5YUV - chains F and H of the 3 polymer chains in the assembly; structure by X-ray diffraction, 2.06 A resolution.

== Chain F ==
Molecule: DNA polymerase IV
From: Escherichia coli K-12
Notes: EC 2.7.7.7
UniProt: Q47155 (DPO4_ECOLI); residues 2-351 here = UniProt positions 2-351
Sequence (352 residues; row label = number of the first residue in the row; numbering starts at 0):
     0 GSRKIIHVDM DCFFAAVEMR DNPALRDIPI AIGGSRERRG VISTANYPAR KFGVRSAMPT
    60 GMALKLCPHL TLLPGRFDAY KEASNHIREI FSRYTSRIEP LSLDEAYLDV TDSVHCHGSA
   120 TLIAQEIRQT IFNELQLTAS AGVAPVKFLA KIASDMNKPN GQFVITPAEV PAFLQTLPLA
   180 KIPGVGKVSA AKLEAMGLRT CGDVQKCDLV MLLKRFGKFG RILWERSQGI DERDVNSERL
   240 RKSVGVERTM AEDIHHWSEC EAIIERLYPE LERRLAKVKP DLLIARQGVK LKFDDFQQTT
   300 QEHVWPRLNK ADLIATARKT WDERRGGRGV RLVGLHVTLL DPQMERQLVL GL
Not modelled in the structure: 342-351
Construct notes: expression tag (0-1)
Swiss-Prot annotation at these positions:
  - active site: Glu104
  - binding site (Mg(2+)): Asp8, Asp103
  - site: Phe13 (Substrate discrimination)
  - natural variant: Glu36 to Arg38 (sequence variant, change not given here; In strain: ECOR 45B1), Gln124 (Q124K: In strain: ECOR 35D), Asn132 (N132S: In strain: ECOR 34B1 and ECOR 37UG), Gln135 (Q135H: In strain: ECOR 70B1), Pro170 (P170S: In strain: ECOR 37UG), Ala171 (A171T: In strain: ECOR 45B1, ECOR 46D and 2 more), Leu176 (L176F: In strain: ECOR 37UG), Gly201 (G201S: In strain: ECOR 59B2), Met210 (M210I: In strain: ECOR 37UG, ECOR 45B1 and 4 more; M210T: In strain: ECOR 35D, ECOR 46D and 6 more), Arg225 (R225C: In strain: ECOR 59B2 and ECOR 60B2), Ala310 (A310S: In strain: ECOR 57B2, ECOR 59B2 and 2 more), Asp321 (D321N: In strain: ECOR 35D)
  - mutagenesis: Asp8 (D8A/H: Loss of function), Arg49 (R49A/F: Loss of function), Asp103 (D103A/N: Loss of function), Glu104 (E104A: Loss of function)
Metal / ion sites: Mg2+ site 1: Asp8, Met9, Asp103 (together with dTTP); Mg2+ site 2: Asp103, Glu104 (together with dTTP) (shared with DC873(H) of chain H)
Residues lining bound ligands: dTTP: Asp8, Met9, Asp10, Cys11, Phe12, Phe13, Ser42, Thr43, Arg49, Ser55, Ala56, Asp103, Glu104, Lys157
What the authors report for this chain:
  - mutagenesis - R49A: abolished catalytic activity

== Chain H ==
Molecule: DTN2
Sequence (19 nucleotides; each row starts with the number of its first residue):
   856 TCTAGGGTCC TAGGACCCT
Not modelled in the structure: 856-857, 874
Glycans and other covalent adducts: dTTP (TTP) linked to DC873
Metal / ion sites: Mg2+: DC873 (together with dTTP) (shared with Asp103(F), Glu104(F) of chain F)

== Chain F / chain H interface ==
Residue-residue contacts (28):
  Ser101(F) - DC873(H)  hydrogen bond to the phosphate
  Asp103(F) - DC873(H)  phosphate contact
  Glu104(F) - DC873(H)  phosphate contact
  Lys150(F) - DC872(H)  phosphate contact
  Lys150(F) - DC873(H)  salt bridge to the phosphate
  Ile181(F) - DC872(H)  phosphate contact
  Pro182(F) - DC872(H)  phosphate contact
  Gly183(F) - DC871(H)  sugar contact
  Gly183(F) - DC872(H)  hydrogen bond to the phosphate
  Val184(F) - DC872(H)  phosphate contact
  Gly185(F) - DC871(H)  hydrogen bond to the phosphate
  Gly185(F) - DC872(H)  phosphate contact
  Lys186(F) - DC871(H)  hydrogen bond to the phosphate
  Val187(F) - DA870(H)  phosphate contact
  Val187(F) - DC871(H)  hydrogen bond to the phosphate
  Ser188(F) - DA870(H)  phosphate contact
  Ser188(F) - DC871(H)  hydrogen bond to the phosphate
  Arg285(F) - DC865(H)  sugar contact
  Arg285(F) - DT866(H)  salt bridge to the phosphate
  Thr298(F) - DG868(H)  hydrogen bond to the phosphate
  Thr299(F) - DA867(H)  sugar contact
  Thr299(F) - DG868(H)  hydrogen bond to the phosphate
  Gln300(F) - DA867(H)  phosphate contact
  Glu301(F) - DT866(H)  sugar contact
  Glu301(F) - DA867(H)  hydrogen bond to the phosphate
  His302(F) - DT866(H)  phosphate contact
  Val303(F) - DT866(H)  hydrogen bond to the phosphate
  Arg323(F) - DA867(H)  salt bridge to the phosphate
Interface residues without a listed pair, chain F (21 interface residues in all): Gln297
Interface residues without a listed pair, chain H (9 interface residues in all): DG869

== In short ==
The interface between chain F and chain H involves 21 residues on one side and 9 on the other, with 10
hydrogen bonds and 3 salt bridges. Polar contacts include Ser101(F)-DC873(H), Gly183(F)-DC872(H) and
Gly185(F)-DC871(H). Bound to chain F: dTTP. From the paper: R49A of chain F abolishes catalytic activity.
Chain F is DNA polymerase IV (Escherichia coli K-12) and chain H is DTN2; the structure, DNA polymerase IV -
DNA ternary complex 5, was determined by X-ray diffraction, deposited together with 5YUR, 5YUS, 5YUT, 5YUU,
5YUW, 5YUX and 10 further entries.
